PDB entry 2AN0 | X-ray diffraction, 2.60 A resolution | chain A

# Chain A
Name: Nitric Oxide Synthase
Organism: Bacillus subtilis
Notes: EC 1.14.13.39; engineered mutation(s): P332G
UniProtKB: O34453 (NOSO_BACSU); residues 24-359 here correspond to UniProt positions 1-336 (UniProt number = residue number - 23)
Sequence (361 residues; each row starts with the number of its first residue; note: 2 numbers in that range are skipped by the numbering (no residue carries them; nothing is unmodelled there); numbers below 1 keep their minus sign (Gly-3 is residue -3)):
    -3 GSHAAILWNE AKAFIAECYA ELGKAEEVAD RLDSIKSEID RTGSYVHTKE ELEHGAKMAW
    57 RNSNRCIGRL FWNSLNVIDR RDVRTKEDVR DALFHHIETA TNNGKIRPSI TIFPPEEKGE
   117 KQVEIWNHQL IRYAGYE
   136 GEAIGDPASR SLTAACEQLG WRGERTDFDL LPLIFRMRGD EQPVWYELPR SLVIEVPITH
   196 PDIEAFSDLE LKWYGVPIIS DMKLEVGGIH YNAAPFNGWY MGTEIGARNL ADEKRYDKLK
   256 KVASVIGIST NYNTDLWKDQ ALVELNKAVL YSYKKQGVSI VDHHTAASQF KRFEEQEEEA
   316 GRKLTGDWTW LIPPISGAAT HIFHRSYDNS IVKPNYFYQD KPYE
Ion coordination: heme Fe near Cys62 (its only coordinating residue here)
Residues lining bound ligands: heme (HEM): Trp56, Ser59, Arg61, Cys62, Ile63, Gly64, Phe67, Leu71, Pro104, Ile214, Met217, Phe231, Asn232, Gly233, Trp234, Met236, Glu239, Val296, Trp325, Tyr351, Tyr353

# Summary
Bound to chain A: heme.
Chain A is Nitric Oxide Synthase (Bacillus subtilis); the structure, Crystal Structure of the P332G mutant of
the Bacillus subtilis NOS, was determined by X-ray diffraction, deposited together with 2AMO and 2AN2.
